PDB entry 8CWO | electron microscopy, 2.84 A resolution | chains A and O of the 15 polymer chains in the assembly

[Chain A]
Molecule: 16S ribosomal RNA
From: Cutibacterium acnes
Sequence (1537 nucleotides; numbered 1 to 1537; the number before each row is that of its first residue):
     1 UUUUUCAUUG GAGAGUUUGA UCCUGGCUCA GGACGAACGC UGGCGGCGUG CUUAACACAU
    61 GCAAGUCGAA CGGAAAGGCC CUGCUUUUGU GGGGUGCUCG AGUGGCGAAC GGGUGAGUAA
   121 CACGUGAGUA ACCUGCCCUU GACUUUGGGA UAACUUCAGG AAACUGGGGC UAAUACCGGA
   181 UAGGAGCUCC UGCUGCAUGG UGGGGGUUGG AAAGUUUCGG CGGUUGGGGA UGGACUCGCG
   241 GCUUAUCAGC UUGUUGGUGG GGUAGUGGCU UACCAAGGCU UUGACGGGUA GCCGGCCUGA
   301 GAGGGUGACC GGCCACAUUG GGACUGAGAU ACGGCCCAGA CUCCUACGGG AGGCAGCAGU
   361 GGGGAAUAUU GCACAAUGGG CGGAAGCCUG AUGCAGCAAC GCCGCGUGCG GGAUGACGGC
   421 CUUCGGGUUG UAAACCGCUU UCGCCUGUGA CGAAGCGUGA GUGACGGUAA UGGGUAAAGA
   481 AGCACCGGCU AACUACGUGC CAGCAGCCXC GGUGAUACGU AGGGUGCGAG CGUUGUCCGG
   541 AUUUAUUGGG CGUAAAGGGC UCGUAGGUGG UUGAUCGCGU CGGAAGUGUA AUCUUGGGGC
   601 UUAACCCUGA GCGUGCUUUC GAUACGGGUU GACUUGAGGA AGGUAGGGGA GAAUGGAAUU
   661 CCUGGUGGAG CGGUGGAAUG CGCAGAUAUC AGGAGGAACA CCAGUGGCGA AGGCGGUUCU
   721 CUGGGCCUUU CCUGACGCUG AGGAGCGAAA GCGUGGGGAG CGAACAGGCU UAGAUACCCU
   781 GGUAGUCCAC GCUGUAAACG GUGGGUACUA GGUGUGGGGU CCAUUCCACG GGUUCCGUGC
   841 CGUAGCUAAC GCUUUAAGUA CCCCGCCUGG GGAGUACGGC CGCAAGGCUA AAACUCAAAG
   901 GAAUUGACGG GGCCCCGCAC AAGCGGCGGA GCAUGCGGAU UAAUUCGAUG XAACGCGUAG
   961 AACCUUACCU GGGUUUGACA UGGAUCGGGA GUGCUCAGAG AUGGGUGUGC CUCUUUUGGG
  1021 GUCGGUUCAC AGGUGGUGCA UGGCUGUCGU CAGCUCGUGU CGUGAGAUGU UGGGUUAAGU
  1081 CCCGCAACGA GCGCAACCCU UGUUCACUGU UGCCAGCACG UUAUGGUGGG GACUCAGUGG
  1141 AGACCGCCGG GGUCAACUCG GAGGAAGGUG GGGAUGACGU CAAGUCAUCA UGCCCCUUAU
  1201 GUCCAGGGCU UCACGCAUGC UACAAUGGCU GGUACAGAGA GUGGCGAGCC UGUGAGGGUG
  1261 AGCGAAUCUC GGAAAGCCGG UCUCAGUUCG GAUUGGGGUC UGCAACUCGA CCUCAUGAAG
  1321 UCGGAGUCGC UAGUAAUCGC AGAUCAGCAA CGCUGCGGUG AAUACGUUCC CGGGGCUUGU
  1381 ACACACXGCC XGUXAAGUCA UGAAAGUUGG UAACACCCGA AGCCGGUGGC CUAACCGUUG
  1441 UGGGGGAGCC GUCGAAGGUG GGACUGGUGA UUAGGACUAA GUCGUAACAA GGUAGCCGUA
  1501 CCGGAAGGUG CGGCUGGAUC ACCUCCUUUC UAAGGAG
Disordered / not traced: 1-5, 83-89, 906-1380, 1522-1537
Modified / non-standard residues: PSU (pseudouridine-5'-monophosphate) at position 498, G7M (N7-methyl-guanosine-5'-monophosphate) at position 509, 2MG (2N-methylguanosine-5'-monophosphate) at position 950, 5MC (5-methylcytidine-5'-monophosphate) at position 951, 5MC (5-methylcytidine-5'-monophosphate) at position 1387, 4OC (4n,o2'-methylcytidine-5'-monophosphate) at position 1389, 5MC (5-methylcytidine-5'-monophosphate) at position 1391, 5MC (5-methylcytidine-5'-monophosphate) at position 1394, UR3 (3-methyluridine-5'-monophoshate) at position 1485, 2MG (2N-methylguanosine-5'-monophosphate) at position 1503, MA6 (6N-dimethyladenosine-5'-monophoshate) at position 1505, MA6 (6N-dimethyladenosine-5'-monophoshate) at position 1506
Metal / ion sites: Mg2+ site 1 near U17 (its only coordinating residue here); Mg2+ site 2 near G25 (its only coordinating residue here); Mg2+ site 3: A63, C388, U389; Mg2+ site 4 near G100 (its only coordinating residue here); Mg2+ site 5: A109, G333; Mg2+ site 6 near C110 (its only coordinating residue here); Mg2+ site 7: A116, G117, G291; Mg2+ site 8: A175, C176; Mg2+ site 9 near A308 (its only coordinating residue here); Mg2+ site 10 near C354 (its only coordinating residue here); Mg2+ site 11 near A385 (its only coordinating residue here); Mg2+ site 12: A491, A492; 23 more Mg2+ sites not listed

[Chain O]
Name: 30S ribosomal protein S15
From: Cutibacterium acnes
UniProt: A0A2B7I743 (A0A2B7I743_CUTAC); numbering as in UniProt (aligned over 1-87)
Sequence (87 residues; row label = number of the first residue in the row):
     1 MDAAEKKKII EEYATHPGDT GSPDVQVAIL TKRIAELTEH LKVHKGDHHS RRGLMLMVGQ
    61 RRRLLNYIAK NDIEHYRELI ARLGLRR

[How chain A and chain O interact]
Contacting residue pairs (54):
  U561(A) with Arg52(O), hydrogen bond to the sugar
  C562(A) with Leu56(O), sugar contact
  G563(A) with Gly59(O), phosphate contact; Arg63(O), salt bridge to the phosphate
  G638(A) with Gly21(O), hydrogen bond to the base; Gln26(O), hydrogen bond to the sugar; Gln60(O), hydrogen bond to the phosphate
  G639(A) with Thr20(O), hydrogen bond to the sugar; Gly21(O), sugar contact; Gln26(O), sugar contact
  A640(A) with Lys6(O), salt bridge to the phosphate; Ile10(O), phosphate contact; Thr20(O), hydrogen bond to the sugar
  A641(A) with Lys6(O), salt bridge to the phosphate
  G648(A) with His49(O), sugar contact; Ser50(O), base contact
  G649(A) with His40(O), base contact; Asp47(O), hydrogen bond to the sugar; His49(O), sugar contact
  A650(A) with His44(O), sugar contact; Gly46(O), sugar contact; Asp47(O), sugar contact
  G651(A) with His44(O), sugar contact
  A710(A) with Arg52(O), salt bridge to the phosphate
  G712(A) with His49(O), hydrogen bond to the base
  C721(A) with His40(O), hydrogen bond to the sugar; His44(O), sugar contact
  U722(A) with Leu37(O), phosphate contact; His40(O), hydrogen bond to the sugar; Ser50(O), hydrogen bond to the sugar
  G723(A) with Arg33(O), salt bridge to the phosphate; Leu37(O), sugar contact; His49(O), sugar contact; Ser50(O), sugar contact; Gly53(O), sugar contact; Met57(O), phosphate contact
  G724(A) with Arg33(O), salt bridge to the phosphate; Met57(O), phosphate contact
  C732(A) with His16(O), hydrogen bond to the phosphate; Gly18(O), sugar contact; Asp19(O), hydrogen bond to the sugar; Thr20(O), hydrogen bond to the sugar; Gly21(O), hydrogen bond to the sugar
  U733(A) with His16(O), salt bridge to the phosphate; Gly21(O), sugar contact; Ser22(O), sugar contact; Pro23(O), sugar contact
  G734(A) with Tyr67(O), sugar contact
  A735(A) with Tyr67(O), hydrogen bond to the phosphate
  C736(A) with Arg63(O), sugar contact; Tyr67(O), sugar contact
  G737(A) with Arg63(O), salt bridge to the phosphate
  C746(A) with His48(O), sugar contact
  G747(A) with His48(O), phosphate contact
Also at the interface, not in a pair above, chain A (29 interface residues in all): U564, G709, A711, C731
Also at the interface, not in a pair above, chain O (31 interface residues in all): Ile29, Met55, Asn66, Lys70

[In short]
29 residues of chain A face 31 of chain O across their interface; the contacts include 16 hydrogen bonds and 8
salt bridges. Among the polar pairs are G638(A)-Gly21(O), G712(A)-His49(O) and U561(A)-Arg52(O). A63(A),
C388(A) and U389(A) form the Mg2+ site 3.
Chain A is 16S ribosomal RNA and chain O is 30S ribosomal protein S15, both from Cutibacterium acnes; the
structure, Cutibacterium acnes 30S ribosomal subunit with Sarecycline bound, body domain only in the local
refined map, was determined by electron microscopy, deposited together with 8CVO.
